PDB entry 7TO3 | electron microscopy, 2.74 A resolution | chains A and C of the 4 polymer chains in the assembly

[Chain A]
Name: Cap2
Source organism: Enterobacter cloacae
Amino-acid sequence (600 residues; numbered 1 to 600; the number before each row is that of its first residue):
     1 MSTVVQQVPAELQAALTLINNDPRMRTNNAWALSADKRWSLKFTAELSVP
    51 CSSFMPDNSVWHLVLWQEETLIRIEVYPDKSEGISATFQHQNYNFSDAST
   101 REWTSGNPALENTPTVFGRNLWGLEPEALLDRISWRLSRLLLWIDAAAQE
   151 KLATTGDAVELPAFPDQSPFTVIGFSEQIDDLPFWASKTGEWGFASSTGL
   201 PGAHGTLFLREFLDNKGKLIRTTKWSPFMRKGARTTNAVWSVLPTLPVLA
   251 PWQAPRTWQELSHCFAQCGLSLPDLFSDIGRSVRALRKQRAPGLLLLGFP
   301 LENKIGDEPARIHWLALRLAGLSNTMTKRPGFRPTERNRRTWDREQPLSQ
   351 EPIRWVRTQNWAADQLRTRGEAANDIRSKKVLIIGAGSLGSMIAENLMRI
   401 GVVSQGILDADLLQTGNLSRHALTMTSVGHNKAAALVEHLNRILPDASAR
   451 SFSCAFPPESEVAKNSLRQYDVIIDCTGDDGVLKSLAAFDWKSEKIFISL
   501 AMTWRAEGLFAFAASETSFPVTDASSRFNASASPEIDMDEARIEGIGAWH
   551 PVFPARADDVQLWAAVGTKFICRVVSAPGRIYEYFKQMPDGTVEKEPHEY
Not modelled in the structure: 1-6, 320-345
Residues lining bound ligands: adenosine monophosphate (AMP): Ile384, Gly385, Ala386, Gly387, Ser388, Leu408, Asp409, Asp411, Lys432, Ala455, Phe456, Cys476, Thr477, Asp479, Val482, Phe553
Reported in the primary citation:
  - conformationally variable residues (order/disorder transition): Leu319 to Val356

[Chain C]
Name: Cyclic AMP-AMP-GMP synthase
Source organism: Enterobacter cloacae
Notes: EC 2.7.7.-
UniProt: P0DSP4 (CDND2_ENTCL); residue numbers follow UniProt; this construct covers 2-381
Amino-acid sequence (399 residues; each row starts with the number of its first residue; numbers below 1 keep their minus sign (Met-17 is residue -17)):
   -17 MKSSHHHHHHENLYFQSNAELQPQFNEFLANIRPTDTQKEDWKSGARTLR
    33 ERLKNFEPLKEIVVSTFLQGSIRRSTAIRPLGDKRPDVDIVVVTNLDHTR
    83 MSPTDAMDLFIPFLEKYYPGKWETQGRSFGITLSYVELDLVITAIPESGA
   133 EKSHLEQLYKSESVLTVNSLEEQTDWRLNKSWTPNTGWLSESNSAQVEDA
   183 PASEWKAHPLVLPDREKNEWGRTHPLAQIRWTAEKNRLCNGHYINLVRAV
   233 KWWRQQNSEDLPKYPKGYPLEHLIGNALDNGTTSMAQGLVQLMDTFLSRW
   283 AAIYNQKSKPWLSDHGVAEHDVMARLTAEDFCSFYEGIASAAEIARNALA
   333 SEEPQESAQLWRQLFGSKFPLPGPQGGDRNGGFTTPSKPAEPQKTGRFA
Not modelled in the structure: -17 to 1, 173-175, 355-374
Sequence notes: initiating methionine (-17); expression tag (-16 to 1)
UniProt features mapped onto this chain:
  - active site: Asp69, Asp71, Asp121
  - binding site (ATP): Gln51, Ser53, Arg56, Asp69, Asp71, Arg109, Asp196, Arg197, Arg204, Thr205, Gln210, Lys233, Tyr250, Val304, Arg307
  - binding site (Mg(2+)): Asp69, Asp71, Asp121, Asp196, Asn258, Leu260
  - site: Gln51 (Important for GTP discrimination)
  - mutagenesis: Arg29 to Arg34 (No longer interacts with Cap2), Thr30 (T30K: No longer interacts with Cap2), Gln51 (Q51A/S/T: Significantly decreased incorporation of GTP but not ATP, makes 3'3'3'-cAAA), Asp69 to Asp71 (No longer protects against phage T2; Nearly complete loss of enzymatic activity), Asp69 (D69A: Retains a very small amount of enzymatic activity, may bind GTP better than wild-type; D69K: Nearly complete loss of enzymatic activity), Asp71 (D71N: No longer makes cyclic nucleotides), Trp170 to Leu171 (Decreased interaction with Cap2), Asp196 (D196A: Slight decrease in synthesis of 3'3'3'-cAAG), Thr205 (T205A: Decreased incorporation of GTP but not ATP), Gln210 (Q210A: Nearly wild-type cyclic nucleotide synthesis), Tyr250 (Y250A: No cyclic nucleotide synthesis), Gly363 to Ala381 (No longer conjugates with Cap2), 7 further mutagenesis entries in UniProt
Covalent attachments: adenosine monophosphate (AMP) linked to Ala381
Ion coordination: Mg2+ site 1: Asp69, Asp71 (together with ATP); Mg2+ site 2: Asp71 (together with ATP)
Residues lining bound ligands:
  - ADP (adenosine-5'-diphosphate): Gln51, Arg109, Val123, Leu194, Asp196, Arg197, Arg204, Thr205, His302, Arg307
  - ATP (adenosine-5'-triphosphate): Gln51, Gly52, Ser53, Arg56, Asp69, Asp71, Gln210, Lys233, Gly249, Tyr250, Pro251, Asp296, Val304

[How chain A and chain C interact]
Pairs across the interface (37; chain A residue first):
  Ser388(A) with Ala381(C)
  Leu389(A) with Ala381(C)
  Cys476(A) with Ala381(C)
  Thr477(A) with Ala381(C)
  Gly478(A) with Arg379(C); Ala381(C)
  Asp479(A) with Arg379(C), hydrogen bond (backbone-side chain)
  Asp480(A) with Arg379(C), salt bridge
  Leu483(A) with Arg379(C)
  Lys492(A) with Glu33(C)
  Glu494(A) with Arg34(C), salt bridge
  Ala501(A) with Arg379(C); Phe380(C)
  Met502(A) with Arg379(C); Phe380(C), hydrogen bond (backbone-backbone)
  Thr503(A) with Phe380(C)
  Trp504(A) with Phe380(C), hydrophobic
  Glu516(A) with Ser26(C); Gly27(C); Thr30(C), hydrogen bond
  Thr517(A) with Thr30(C)
  Pro520(A) with Glu22(C)
  Val521(A) with Glu22(C), hydrogen bond (backbone-side chain)
  Thr522(A) with Thr19(C); Glu22(C), hydrogen bond (backbone-side chain)
  Asp523(A) with Glu22(C), hydrogen bond (backbone-side chain); Tyr117(C), hydrogen bond
  Arg527(A) with Tyr117(C), hydrogen bond
  Phe528(A) with Thr377(C); Arg379(C)
  Asn529(A) with Gln375(C), hydrogen bond (side chain-backbone); Thr377(C), hydrogen bond (side chain-backbone)
  Ser533(A) with Thr377(C)
  Ile536(A) with Phe380(C), hydrophobic
  Phe553(A) with Phe380(C), hydrophobic
  Tyr600(A) with Arg67(C); Tyr117(C)
Also at the interface, not in a pair above, chain A (33 interface residues in all): Ser493, Ser499, Phe510, Ser515, Ser518, Arg580
Also at the interface, not in a pair above, chain C (18 interface residues in all): Arg29, Ser116, Lys376, Gly378
Interface features reported in the paper:
  - interface residues, chain C: Gln375(C)

[Overview]
33 residues of chain A and 18 residues of chain C are in contact; the contacts include 10 hydrogen bonds and 2
salt bridges. Polar contacts include Asp480(A)-Arg379(C), Glu494(A)-Arg34(C) and Asp479(A)-Arg379(C). Ligands
of chain A: adenosine monophosphate. Bound to chain C: ATP and ADP. The paper reports the interface residue
Gln375(C); conformational variability at Leu319(A).
Here chain A is Cap2 and chain C is Cyclic AMP-AMP-GMP synthase, both from Enterobacter cloacae. Entry 7TO3
(Structure of Enterobacter cloacae Cap2-CdnD02 2:2 complex) was determined by electron microscopy, deposited
together with 7TQD, 7TSQ and 7TSX.
